Entry 6XZP (electron microscopy, 3.30 A resolution); this record covers chains AP1 and IN1 of the 8 polymer chains in the assembly.

# Chain AP1
Protein: Polymerase acidic protein
Organism: Influenza C virus (strain C/Johannesburg/1/1966)
Notes: EC 3.1.-.-
UniProt: Q9IMP5 (PA_INCJH); residues 1-709 here = UniProt positions 1-709
Sequence (709 residues; numbered 1 to 709; the number before each row is that of its first residue):
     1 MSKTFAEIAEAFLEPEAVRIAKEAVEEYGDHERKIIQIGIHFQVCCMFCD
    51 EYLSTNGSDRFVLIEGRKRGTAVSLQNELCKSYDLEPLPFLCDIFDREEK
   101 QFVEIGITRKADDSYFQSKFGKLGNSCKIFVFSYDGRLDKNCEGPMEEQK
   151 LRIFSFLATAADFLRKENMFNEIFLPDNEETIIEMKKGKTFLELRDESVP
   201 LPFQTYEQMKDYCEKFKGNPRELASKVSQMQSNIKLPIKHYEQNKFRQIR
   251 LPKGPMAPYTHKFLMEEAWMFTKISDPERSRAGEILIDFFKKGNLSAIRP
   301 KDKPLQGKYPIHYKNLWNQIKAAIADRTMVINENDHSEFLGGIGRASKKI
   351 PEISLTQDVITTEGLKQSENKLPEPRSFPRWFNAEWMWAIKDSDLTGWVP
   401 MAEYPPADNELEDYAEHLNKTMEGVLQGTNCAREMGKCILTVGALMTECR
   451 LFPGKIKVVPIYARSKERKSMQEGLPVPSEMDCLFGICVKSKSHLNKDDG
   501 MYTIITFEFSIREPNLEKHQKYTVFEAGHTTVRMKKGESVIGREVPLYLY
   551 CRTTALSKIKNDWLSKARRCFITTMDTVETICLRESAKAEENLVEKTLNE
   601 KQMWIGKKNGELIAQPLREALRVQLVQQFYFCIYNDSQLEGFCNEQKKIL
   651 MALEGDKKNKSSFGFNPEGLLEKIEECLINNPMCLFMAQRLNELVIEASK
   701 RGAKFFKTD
Unresolved in the structure: 1, 533-542, 708-709

# Chain IN1
Molecule: 47-nt RNA strand
Sequence (47 nucleotides; row label = number of the first residue in the row):
     1 AGUAGAAACAAGGGUAUUUUUCUUUACUAGUCUACCCUGCUUUUGCU
Unresolved in the structure: 15-35, 39-41, 45-47

# Chain AP1 / chain IN1 interface
Pairs across the interface - 33 pairs, chain AP1 then chain IN1:
  Glu-278(AP1) / U43(IN1)  base contact
  Ser-280(AP1) / U43(IN1)  base contact
  Ser-280(AP1) / U44(IN1)  phosphate contact
  Arg-281(AP1) / U42(IN1)  sugar contact
  Arg-281(AP1) / U43(IN1)  base contact
  Arg-281(AP1) / U44(IN1)  phosphate contact
  Gly-342(AP1) / A10(IN1)  hydrogen bond to the sugar
  Gly-342(AP1) / A11(IN1)  phosphate contact
  Ile-343(AP1) / A10(IN1)  phosphate contact
  Ile-343(AP1) / A11(IN1)  phosphate contact
  Arg-345(AP1) / A1(IN1)  hydrogen bond to the base
  Arg-345(AP1) / A10(IN1)  base contact
  Ala-346(AP1) / A11(IN1)  phosphate contact
  Ser-347(AP1) / A10(IN1)  hydrogen bond to the base
  Asn-370(AP1) / A6(IN1)  sugar contact
  Asn-370(AP1) / A7(IN1)  hydrogen bond to the phosphate
  Pro-373(AP1) / G5(IN1)  base contact
  Thr-447(AP1) / U42(IN1)  phosphate contact
  Glu-448(AP1) / U42(IN1)  base contact
  Leu-451(AP1) / U42(IN1)  sugar contact
  Phe-452(AP1) / U42(IN1)  base contact
  Lys-457(AP1) / U42(IN1)  hydrogen bond to the base
  Arg-464(AP1) / U44(IN1)  sugar contact
  His-494(AP1) / A11(IN1)  stacking on the base
  Asn-496(AP1) / A11(IN1)  base contact
  Met-501(AP1) / U3(IN1)  sugar contact
  Met-501(AP1) / C9(IN1)  sugar contact
  Thr-503(AP1) / A1(IN1)  base contact
  Lys-521(AP1) / U3(IN1)  salt bridge to the phosphate
  Thr-554(AP1) / G2(IN1)  sugar contact
  Asp-636(AP1) / G5(IN1)  phosphate contact
  Ser-637(AP1) / G5(IN1)  hydrogen bond to the phosphate
  Gln-638(AP1) / G5(IN1)  base contact
Other interface residues (no listed pair), chain AP1 (35 interface residues in all): Lys-262, Glu-284, Tyr-309, Leu-340, Gly-344, Lys-371, Pro-400, Arg-552, Thr-553, Ala-555
Other interface residues (no listed pair), chain IN1 (13 interface residues in all): A4

# Summary
35 residues of chain AP1 and 13 residues of chain IN1 are in contact; the contacts include 6 hydrogen bonds, 1
salt bridge and 1 aromatic stacking contact. Polar pairs include Arg-345(AP1)/A1(IN1), Ser-347(AP1)/A10(IN1)
and Lys-457(AP1)/U42(IN1).
Chain AP1 is Polymerase acidic protein (Influenza C virus (strain C/Johannesburg/1/1966)) and chain IN1 is a
47-nt RNA strand; the structure, Influenza C virus polymerase in complex with chicken ANP32A - Subclass 4, was
determined by electron microscopy together with 6XZD, 6XZG, 6XZQ, 6XZR and 6Y0C from the same study.
